Entry 1P8J (X-ray diffraction, 2.60 A resolution); this record covers chains A and J of the 8 polymer chains in the assembly.

# Chain A
Name: Furin precursor
From: Mus musculus
Notes: EC 3.4.21.75
UniProtKB: P23188 (FURI_MOUSE); numbering as in UniProt (aligned over 108-578)
Chain sequence (471 residues; row label = number of the first residue in the row):
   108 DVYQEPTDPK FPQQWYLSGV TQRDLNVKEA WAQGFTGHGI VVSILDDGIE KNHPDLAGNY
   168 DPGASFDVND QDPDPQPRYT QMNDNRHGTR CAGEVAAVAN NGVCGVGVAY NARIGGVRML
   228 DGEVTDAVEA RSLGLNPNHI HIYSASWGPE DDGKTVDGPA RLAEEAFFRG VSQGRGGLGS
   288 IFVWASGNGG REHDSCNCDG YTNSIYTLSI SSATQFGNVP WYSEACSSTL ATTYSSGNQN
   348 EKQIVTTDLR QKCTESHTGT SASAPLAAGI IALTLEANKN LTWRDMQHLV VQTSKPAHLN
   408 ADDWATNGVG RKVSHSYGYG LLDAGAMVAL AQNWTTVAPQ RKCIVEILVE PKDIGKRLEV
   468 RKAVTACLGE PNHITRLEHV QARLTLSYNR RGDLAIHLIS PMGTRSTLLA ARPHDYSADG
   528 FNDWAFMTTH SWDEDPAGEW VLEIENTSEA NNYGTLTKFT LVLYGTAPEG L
Disordered / not traced: 108
Disulfide bonds: Cys211-Cys360, Cys303-Cys333, Cys450-Cys474
Covalently attached groups: N-acetylglucosamine (NAG) linked to Asn387, Asn440
Bound ions: Ca2+ site 1: Asp115, Asp162, Val205, Asn208, Val210, Gly212; Ca2+ site 2: Asp258, Asp301, Glu331
UniProt features mapped onto this chain:
  - motif: Arg498 to Asp500 (Cell attachment site)
  - active site (Charge relay system): Asp153, His194, Ser368
  - binding site (Ca(2+)): Asp115, Asp162, Asp174, Asp179, Asp181, Val205, Asn208, Val210, Gly212, Asp258, Asp301, Glu331
  - binding site (substrate): Asp154, Asp191, Asn192, Glu236, Ser253 to Asp258, Asp264, Ala292 to Asn295, Asp306, Tyr308, Ser368
  - glycosylation (N-linked (GlcNAc...) asparagine): Asn387, Asn440

# Chain J
Name: Decanoyl-arg-val-lys-arg-chloromethylketone inhibitor
Chain sequence (6 residues; row label = number of the first residue in the row):
   801 XRVKRX
Modified positions: DKA (decanoic acid) at position 801; Arg805 (amino{[(4S)-4-amino-5,5-dihydroxypentyl]amino}methaniminium; AR7); 0QE (chloromethane) at position 806

# How chain A and chain J interact
Contacting residue pairs - 36 pairs, chain A then chain J:
  Asp154(A) - Lys804(J)  salt bridge
  Asp191(A) - Lys804(J)  hydrogen bond (backbone-side chain)
  Asn192(A) - Lys804(J)  hydrogen bond
  His194(A) - Lys804(J)
  His194(A) - Arg805(J)  hydrogen bond (side chain-backbone)
  His194(A) - 0QE_806(J)  covalent bond
  Leu227(A) - Lys804(J)
  Val231(A) - Arg802(J)
  Glu236(A) - Arg802(J)  salt bridge
  Ser253(A) - Lys804(J)
  Ser253(A) - Arg805(J)  hydrogen bond (backbone-backbone)
  Trp254(A) - Arg802(J)
  Trp254(A) - Val803(J)
  Trp254(A) - Arg805(J)
  Gly255(A) - Arg802(J)
  Gly255(A) - Val803(J)  hydrogen bond (backbone-backbone)
  Gly255(A) - Arg805(J)
  Pro256(A) - DKA_801(J)
  Pro256(A) - Arg802(J)
  Pro256(A) - Val803(J)
  Pro256(A) - Arg805(J)
  Glu257(A) - Val803(J)
  Asp258(A) - Arg805(J)
  Asp264(A) - Arg802(J)  salt bridge
  Gly265(A) - Arg802(J)  hydrogen bond (backbone-side chain)
  Ala292(A) - Arg805(J)
  Ser293(A) - Arg805(J)
  Gly294(A) - Arg805(J)
  Asn295(A) - Arg805(J)  hydrogen bond (side chain-backbone)
  Asp306(A) - Arg805(J)
  Tyr308(A) - Arg802(J)  hydrogen bond
  Thr309(A) - Arg805(J)
  Thr365(A) - Arg805(J)
  Thr367(A) - Arg805(J)
  Ser368(A) - Arg805(J)  hydrogen bond (side chain-backbone)
  Ser368(A) - 0QE_806(J)
Interface residues without a listed pair, chain A (28 interface residues in all): Asp153, Trp291, Gly366

# In short
28 residues of chain A and 6 residues of chain J are in contact, with 1 covalent bond, 9 hydrogen bonds and 3
salt bridges. Among the polar pairs are Asp154(A)-Lys804(J), Glu236(A)-Arg802(J) and Asp264(A)-Arg802(J).
Covalently linked N-acetylglucosamine: at Asn387(A) and Asn440(A).
Here chain A is Furin precursor (Mus musculus) and chain J is Decanoyl-arg-val-lys-arg-chloromethylketone
inhibitor. Entry 1P8J (Crystal structure of the proprotein convertase furin) was determined by X-ray
diffraction.
